4JIU - chain A; structure by X-ray diffraction, 1.15 A resolution.

[Chain A]
Protein: Proabylysin
From: Pyrococcus abyssi
UniProt: Q9V1Y2 (Q9V1Y2_PYRAB); residue numbers follow UniProt; this construct covers 1-105
Amino-acid sequence (105 residues; each row starts with the number of its first residue):
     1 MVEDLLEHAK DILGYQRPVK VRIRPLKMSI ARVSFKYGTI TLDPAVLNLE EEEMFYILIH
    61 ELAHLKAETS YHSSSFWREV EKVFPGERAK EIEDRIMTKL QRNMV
Differences from the reference sequence: engineered mutation Val-2 (Leu in Q9V1Y2)
Bound ions: Zn2+: His-60, His-64, His-72, Val-105
Reported in the primary citation:
  - Zn2+ coordination: His-60, His-64, His-72, Val-105
  - catalytic residues: Glu-61 (proposed by the authors, not directly observed)
  - contacts within the chain: Ile-30/Leu-100 (hydrophobic contact), Asp-43/Arg-102 (salt bridge), Ala-45/Leu-100 (hydrophobic contact), Ile-57/Met-104, His-60/Met-104, Glu-61/Val-105, Glu-93/Met-104, Ile-96/Leu-100 (hydrophobic contact), Ile-96/Met-104, Leu-26/Arg-102 (hydrogen bond), Ser-29/Arg-102 (hydrogen bond), Ile-30/Asn-103 (backbone contact), Ala-31/Val-105 (backbone contact)

[Overview]
The Zn2+ site is built by His-60, His-64, His-72 and Val-105. From the paper: the catalytic residue Glu-61;
Zn2+ coordination by His-60, His-64 and His-72 among others.
Chain A is Proabylysin (Pyrococcus abyssi); the structure, Crystal structure of the metallopeptidase zymogen
of Pyrococcus abyssi abylysin, was determined by X-ray diffraction together with 4JIX from the same study.
